4BU1 - chains B and D; structure by X-ray diffraction, 2.10 A resolution.

# Chain B
Molecule: S-M checkpoint control protein RAD4
From: Schizosaccharomyces pombe
Notes: fragment: brct1, 2 domains, residues 1-186
UniProtKB: P32372 (RAD4_SCHPO); numbering as in UniProt (aligned over 1-186)
Sequence (186 residues; each row starts with the number of its first residue):
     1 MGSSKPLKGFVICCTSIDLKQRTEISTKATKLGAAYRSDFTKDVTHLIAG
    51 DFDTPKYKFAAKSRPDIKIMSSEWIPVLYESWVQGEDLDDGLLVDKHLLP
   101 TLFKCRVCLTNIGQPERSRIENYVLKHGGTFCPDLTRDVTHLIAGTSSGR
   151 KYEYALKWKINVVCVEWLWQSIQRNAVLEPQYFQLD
Not modelled in the structure: 1-3, 186
Sequence notes: variant Leu98 (Phe in P32372)
From the paper describing this entry:
  - mutagenesis - K56E/K151E: abolished binding to DNA repair protein RHP9 (chain D)
  - mutagenesis - K56E/K151E: abolished binding to phosphopeptide
  - mutagenesis - K151E: unchanged binding to DNA repair protein RHP9 (chain D)

# Chain D
Molecule: DNA repair protein RHP9
Notes: fragment: phosphopeptide, residues 229-241
UniProtKB: P87074 (RHP9_SCHPO); residues 229-241 here = UniProt positions 229-241
Sequence (14 residues; numbered 228 to 241; the number before each row is that of its first residue):
   228 GYGRVESTPPAFLP
Sequence notes: expression tag (228)
Modified / non-standard residues: Thr235 (phosphothreonine; TPO)
Curated features (UniProtKB/Swiss-Prot):
  - modified residue: Thr235 (Phosphothreonine)
  - mutagenesis: Thr235 (T235A: Abolishes formation of radiation-induced crb2 foci at DSB sites. Impairs checkpoint response after DNA damage)
From the paper describing this entry:
  - mutagenesis - T235A: abolished localization
  - mutagenesis - S234A: unchanged localization
  - post-translational modification sites: Thr235
  - specificity-determining residues: Val232
  - mutagenesis - T235A: decreased growth in response to IR and UV

# Chain B / chain D interface
Residue-residue contacts - 28 pairs, chain B then chain D:
  Leu109(B) - Thr235(D)
  Thr110(B) - Thr235(D)
  Asn111(B) - Thr235(D)
  Asn111(B) - Pro241(D)
  Ile112(B) - Leu240(D)
  Gly113(B) - Pro241(D)
  Arg117(B) - Ser234(D)
  Arg117(B) - Thr235(D)  hydrogen bond (side chain-backbone)
  Arg117(B) - Pro237(D)
  Arg117(B) - Leu240(D)
  Pro133(B) - Ser234(D)  hydrogen bond (backbone-side chain)
  Asp134(B) - Arg231(D)  salt bridge
  Asp134(B) - Val232(D)
  Asp134(B) - Glu233(D)
  Asp134(B) - Ser234(D)  hydrogen bond (side chain-backbone)
  Leu135(B) - Gly230(D)
  Leu135(B) - Arg231(D)
  Leu135(B) - Val232(D)  hydrogen bond (backbone-backbone)
  Thr136(B) - Gly230(D)
  Thr136(B) - Arg231(D)
  Arg150(B) - Val232(D)
  Lys151(B) - Val232(D)
  Lys151(B) - Glu233(D)
  Lys151(B) - Ser234(D)
  Lys151(B) - Thr235(D)
  Tyr154(B) - Val232(D)  hydrophobic
  Trp158(B) - Gly230(D)
  Trp158(B) - Arg231(D)
Also at the interface, not in a pair above, chain B (16 interface residues in all): Gln114, Arg137
Also at the interface, not in a pair above, chain D (10 interface residues in all): Tyr229

# Overview
16 residues of chain B and 10 residues of chain D are in contact; the contacts include 4 hydrogen bonds and 1
salt bridge. Polar pairs include Asp134(B)-Arg231(D), Arg117(B)-Thr235(D) and Pro133(B)-Ser234(D). The paper
reports that K56E/K151E of chain B abolish binding to DNA repair protein RHP9 (chain D); the specificity
determinant Val232(D); 4 substitutions were tested in all.
Chain B is S-M checkpoint control protein RAD4 (Schizosaccharomyces pombe) and chain D is DNA repair protein
RHP9; the structure, Crystal structure of Rad4 BRCT1,2 in complex with a Crb2 phosphopeptide, was determined
by X-ray diffraction, deposited together with 4BMC, 4BMD and 4BU0.
